Entry 4YS3 (X-ray diffraction, 3.00 A resolution); this record covers chains D and J of the 10 polymer chains in the assembly.

[Chain D]
Protein: Histone H2B 1.1
Organism: Xenopus laevis
Reference sequence: P02281 (H2B11_XENLA); residues 1230-1322 here correspond to UniProt positions 34-126 (UniProt number = residue number - 1196)
Sequence (93 residues; numbered 1230 to 1322; the number before each row is that of its first residue):
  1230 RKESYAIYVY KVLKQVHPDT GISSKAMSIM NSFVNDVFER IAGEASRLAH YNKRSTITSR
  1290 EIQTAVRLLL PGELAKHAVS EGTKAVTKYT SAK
UniProt features mapped onto this chain:
  - glycosylation: Ser-1309 (O-linked (GlcNAc) serine)
  - cross-link: Lys-1317 (Glycyl lysine isopeptide (Lys-Gly) (interchain with G-Cter in ubiquitin))

[Chain J]
Molecule: 147-nt DNA strand
Sequence (147 nucleotides; row label = number of the first residue in the row):
   148 ATCAATATCC ACCTGCAGAT ACTACCAAAA GTGTATTTGG AAACTGCTCC ATCAAAAGGC
   208 ATGTTCAGCT GGATTCCAGC TGAACATGCC TTTTGATGGA GCAGTTTCCA AATACACTTT
   268 TGGTAGTATC TGCAGGTGGA TATTGAT

[Chain D / chain J interface]
Residue-residue contacts (10):
  Arg-1230(D) with DG269(J), base contact; DG270(J), hydrogen bond to the sugar; DT271(J), phosphate contact
  Lys-1231(D) with DG270(J), sugar contact; DT271(J), hydrogen bond to the phosphate
  Glu-1232(D) with DG270(J), phosphate contact
  Ser-1233(D) with DG270(J), hydrogen bond to the phosphate
  Ile-1236(D) with DG269(J), phosphate contact; DG270(J), phosphate contact
  Tyr-1237(D) with DG269(J), sugar contact
Also at the interface, not in a pair above, chain D (7 interface residues in all): Thr-1285
Also at the interface, not in a pair above, chain J (4 interface residues in all): DA259

[Overview]
7 residues of chain D and 4 residues of chain J are in contact, with 3 hydrogen bonds. Among the polar pairs
are Arg-1230(D)/DG270(J), Lys-1231(D)/DT271(J) and Ser-1233(D)/DG270(J).
Chain D is Histone H2B 1.1 (Xenopus laevis) and chain J is a 147-nt DNA strand; the structure, Nucleosome
disassembly by RSC and SWI/SNF is enhanced by H3 acetylation near the nucleosome dyad axis, was determined by
X-ray diffraction, deposited together with 4XZQ and 4Z66.
